4BXF - chains A and B of the 4 polymer chains in the assembly; structure by X-ray diffraction, 2.05 A resolution.

[Chain A (and B)]
Name: Bifunctional lysine-specific demethylase and histidyl-hydroxylase mina
Source organism: Homo sapiens
Notes: EC 1.14.11.-; fragment: catalytic domain, residues 26-465; chain B of this document is another copy of the same molecule, construct and numbering; everything in this record applies to it too
UniProtKB: Q8IUF8 (MINA_HUMAN); residues 26-465 here = UniProt positions 26-465
Chain sequence (442 residues; row label = number of the first residue in the row):
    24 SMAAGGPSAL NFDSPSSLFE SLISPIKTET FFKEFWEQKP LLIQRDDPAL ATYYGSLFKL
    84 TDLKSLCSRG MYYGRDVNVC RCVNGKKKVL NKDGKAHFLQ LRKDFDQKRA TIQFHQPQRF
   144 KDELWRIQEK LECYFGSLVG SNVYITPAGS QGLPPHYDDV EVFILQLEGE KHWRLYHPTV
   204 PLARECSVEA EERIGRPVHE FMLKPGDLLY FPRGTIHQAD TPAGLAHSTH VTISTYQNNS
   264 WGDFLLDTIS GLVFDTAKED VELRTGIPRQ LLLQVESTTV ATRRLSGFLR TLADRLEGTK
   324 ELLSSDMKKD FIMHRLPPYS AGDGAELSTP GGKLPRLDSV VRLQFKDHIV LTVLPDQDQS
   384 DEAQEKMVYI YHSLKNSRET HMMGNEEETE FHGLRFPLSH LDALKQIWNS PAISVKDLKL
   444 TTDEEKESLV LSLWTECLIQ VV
Unresolved in the structure: 24-29, 379-385, 409-412 (chain B: 24-30, 379-386, 407-411)
Differences from the reference sequence: expression tag (24-25); engineered mutation Cys-209 (Tyr in Q8IUF8)
Metal / ion sites: Mn2+: His-179, Asp-181, His-240 (together with 2-oxoglutaric acid)
Small-molecule neighbours: 2-oxoglutaric acid (AKG): Tyr-167, Gly-175, Leu-176, His-179, Asp-181, Ile-187, Lys-194, Trp-196, His-240, Ala-242, His-253, Thr-255
Reported in the primary citation:
  - binding site for 2-oxoglutaric acid: Lys-194, His-253, Thr-255
  - mutagenesis - Y209C (4-fold): increased catalytic activity with 60S ribosomal protein L27A
  - mutagenesis - D333A: abolished catalytic activity on native rpL27a
  - conformationally variable residues (side-chain flip): Asp-333
  - mutagenesis - M405A: decreased catalytic activity with 60S ribosomal protein L27A
  - mutagenesis - R313E: decreased catalytic activity
  - self-association interface (contacts with another copy of this molecule); pairs are residue here / residue on that copy: Trp-264/Ile-290 (hydrophobic contact), Trp-264/Pro-291 (hydrophobic contact), Trp-264/Arg-307 (cation-pi contact), Gln-297/Lys-331, Ser-300/Glu-324, Leu-308/Phe-267 (hydrophobic contact), Leu-308/Leu-268 (hydrophobic contact), Leu-308/Thr-271 (hydrophobic contact), Leu-312/Ile-272, Arg-313/Glu-320 (salt bridge), Arg-313/Asp-317 (salt bridge), Leu-308, Leu-312
  - contacts within the chain: Trp-264/Phe-267 (hydrophobic contact), Trp-264/Leu-268 (hydrophobic contact)

[Interface between chain A and chain B]
Pairs across the interface (157; chain A residue first):
  Glu-60(A) / Thr-288(B)
  Glu-60(A) / Gly-289(B)  hydrogen bond (side chain-backbone)
  Cys-156(A) / Gln-293(B)  hydrogen bond (backbone-side chain)
  Cys-156(A) / Leu-296(B)
  Tyr-157(A) / Arg-292(B)  hydrogen bond (backbone-side chain)
  Tyr-157(A) / Gln-293(B)
  Phe-158(A) / Arg-292(B)
  Phe-158(A) / Gln-293(B)  hydrogen bond (backbone-backbone)
  Gly-159(A) / Leu-295(B)
  Thr-202(A) / Lys-281(B)
  Val-203(A) / Lys-281(B)
  Pro-204(A) / Lys-281(B)
  Pro-204(A) / Val-284(B)  hydrophobic
  Pro-204(A) / Arg-287(B)  hydrogen bond (backbone-side chain)
  Leu-205(A) / Arg-287(B)  hydrogen bond (backbone-side chain)
  Leu-205(A) / Thr-288(B)
  Arg-207(A) / Val-276(B)
  Arg-207(A) / Phe-277(B)
  Arg-207(A) / Leu-286(B)  hydrogen bond (side chain-backbone)
  Arg-207(A) / Arg-287(B)
  Arg-236(A) / Arg-287(B)  hydrogen bond (side chain-backbone)
  Arg-236(A) / Thr-288(B)
  Arg-236(A) / Gly-289(B)
  Tyr-259(A) / Gly-289(B)
  Tyr-259(A) / Ile-290(B)  hydrogen bond (side chain-backbone)
  Tyr-259(A) / Pro-291(B)
  Tyr-259(A) / Arg-292(B)  hydrogen bond (side chain-backbone)
  Asn-262(A) / Gly-289(B)
  Asn-262(A) / Ile-290(B)  hydrogen bond (backbone-backbone)
  Ser-263(A) / Leu-286(B)  hydrogen bond (side chain-backbone)
  Ser-263(A) / Arg-287(B)
  Ser-263(A) / Thr-288(B)
  Ser-263(A) / Ile-290(B)
  Trp-264(A) / Leu-286(B)
  Trp-264(A) / Thr-288(B)  hydrogen bond (backbone-backbone)
  Trp-264(A) / Gly-289(B)  hydrogen bond (side chain-backbone)
  Trp-264(A) / Ile-290(B)
  Trp-264(A) / Pro-291(B)
  Trp-264(A) / Ala-304(B)  hydrophobic
  Trp-264(A) / Arg-307(B)
  Trp-264(A) / Phe-311(B)  hydrophobic
  Gly-265(A) / Val-276(B)
  Gly-265(A) / Leu-286(B)  hydrogen bond (backbone-backbone)
  Phe-267(A) / Ile-290(B)  hydrophobic
  Phe-267(A) / Leu-294(B)  hydrophobic
  Phe-267(A) / Leu-308(B)  hydrophobic
  Leu-268(A) / Leu-308(B)  hydrophobic
  Leu-268(A) / Phe-311(B)  hydrophobic
  Leu-268(A) / Leu-312(B)  hydrophobic
  Leu-269(A) / Ile-272(B)  hydrophobic
  Leu-269(A) / Ser-273(B)
  Leu-269(A) / Phe-277(B)  hydrophobic
  Thr-271(A) / Leu-308(B)
  Ile-272(A) / Leu-269(B)  hydrophobic
  Ile-272(A) / Ile-272(B)  hydrophobic
  Ile-272(A) / Leu-312(B)  hydrophobic
  Ser-273(A) / Leu-269(B)
  Val-276(A) / Arg-207(B)  hydrogen bond (backbone-side chain)
  Val-276(A) / Gly-265(B)
  Phe-277(A) / Arg-207(B)
  Phe-277(A) / Asp-266(B)
  Phe-277(A) / Leu-269(B)  hydrophobic
  Lys-281(A) / Pro-204(B)
  Glu-285(A) / Trp-264(B)
  Leu-286(A) / Arg-207(B)  hydrogen bond (backbone-side chain)
  Leu-286(A) / Ser-263(B)  hydrogen bond (backbone-side chain)
  Leu-286(A) / Trp-264(B)
  Leu-286(A) / Gly-265(B)  hydrogen bond (backbone-backbone)
  Arg-287(A) / Pro-204(B)  hydrogen bond (side chain-backbone)
  Arg-287(A) / Leu-205(B)  hydrogen bond (side chain-backbone)
  Arg-287(A) / Arg-207(B)
  Arg-287(A) / Arg-236(B)  hydrogen bond (backbone-side chain)
  Arg-287(A) / Ser-263(B)
  Thr-288(A) / Glu-60(B)
  Thr-288(A) / Leu-205(B)
  Thr-288(A) / Arg-236(B)
  Thr-288(A) / Ser-263(B)
  Thr-288(A) / Trp-264(B)  hydrogen bond (backbone-backbone)
  Gly-289(A) / Glu-60(B)  hydrogen bond (backbone-side chain)
  Gly-289(A) / Arg-236(B)
  Gly-289(A) / Tyr-259(B)
  Gly-289(A) / Asn-262(B)
  Gly-289(A) / Ser-263(B)
  Gly-289(A) / Trp-264(B)
  Ile-290(A) / Tyr-259(B)  hydrogen bond (backbone-side chain)
  Ile-290(A) / Asn-262(B)  hydrogen bond (backbone-backbone)
  Ile-290(A) / Ser-263(B)
  Ile-290(A) / Trp-264(B)
  Ile-290(A) / Phe-267(B)  hydrophobic
  Pro-291(A) / Tyr-259(B)  hydrogen bond (backbone-side chain)
  Pro-291(A) / Trp-264(B)
  Arg-292(A) / Tyr-157(B)  hydrogen bond (side chain-backbone)
  Arg-292(A) / Phe-158(B)
  Arg-292(A) / Tyr-259(B)  hydrogen bond (backbone-side chain)
  Gln-293(A) / Cys-156(B)  hydrogen bond (side chain-backbone)
  Gln-293(A) / Tyr-157(B)
  Gln-293(A) / Phe-158(B)  hydrogen bond (backbone-backbone)
  Gln-293(A) / Gly-159(B)
  Gln-293(A) / Asp-370(B)
  Leu-294(A) / Phe-267(B)  hydrophobic
  Leu-295(A) / Met-330(B)
  Leu-295(A) / Lys-331(B)
  Leu-295(A) / Val-373(B)
  Leu-296(A) / Cys-156(B)
  Leu-296(A) / Phe-334(B)  hydrophobic
  Leu-296(A) / Arg-338(B)
  Leu-296(A) / Asp-370(B)
  Leu-296(A) / Ile-372(B)
  Leu-296(A) / Val-373(B)  hydrophobic
  Leu-296(A) / Trp-431(B)
  Gln-297(A) / Lys-331(B)
  Gln-297(A) / Trp-431(B)
  Val-298(A) / Lys-428(B)
  Val-298(A) / Trp-431(B)  hydrophobic
  Ser-300(A) / Lys-323(B)
  Ser-300(A) / Glu-324(B)  hydrogen bond (side chain-backbone)
  Ala-304(A) / Trp-264(B)  hydrophobic
  Thr-305(A) / Leu-319(B)
  Thr-305(A) / Glu-320(B)
  Arg-307(A) / Trp-264(B)
  Leu-308(A) / Trp-264(B)  hydrophobic
  Leu-308(A) / Phe-267(B)  hydrophobic
  Leu-308(A) / Leu-268(B)  hydrophobic
  Leu-308(A) / Thr-271(B)
  Ser-309(A) / Ala-316(B)  hydrogen bond (side chain-backbone)
  Ser-309(A) / Leu-319(B)
  Ser-309(A) / Glu-320(B)
  Phe-311(A) / Trp-264(B)  hydrophobic
  Leu-312(A) / Ile-272(B)  hydrophobic
  Leu-312(A) / Leu-312(B)  hydrophobic
  Leu-312(A) / Ala-316(B)  hydrophobic
  Leu-312(A) / Leu-319(B)  hydrophobic
  Arg-313(A) / Ala-316(B)
  Arg-313(A) / Asp-317(B)  salt bridge
  Arg-313(A) / Glu-320(B)  salt bridge
  Ala-316(A) / Ser-309(B)  hydrogen bond (backbone-side chain)
  Ala-316(A) / Leu-312(B)
  Ala-316(A) / Arg-313(B)
  Asp-317(A) / Arg-313(B)  salt bridge
  Leu-319(A) / Thr-305(B)
  Leu-319(A) / Leu-308(B)  hydrophobic
  Leu-319(A) / Ser-309(B)
  Leu-319(A) / Leu-312(B)  hydrophobic
  Glu-320(A) / Ser-309(B)
  Glu-320(A) / Arg-313(B)  salt bridge
  Met-330(A) / Leu-295(B)
  Lys-331(A) / Leu-295(B)
  Lys-331(A) / Gln-297(B)
  Arg-338(A) / Leu-296(B)
  Asp-370(A) / Gln-293(B)
  Asp-370(A) / Leu-296(B)
  Ile-372(A) / Leu-296(B)
  Val-373(A) / Leu-295(B)
  Val-373(A) / Leu-296(B)  hydrophobic
  Leu-374(A) / Val-298(B)  hydrophobic
  Lys-428(A) / Glu-299(B)
  Trp-431(A) / Val-298(B)
Also at the interface, not in a pair above, chain A (68 interface residues in all): Phe-55, Asp-266, Val-284, Leu-315, Lys-323, Glu-324, Phe-334
Also at the interface, not in a pair above, chain B (68 interface residues in all): Phe-55, Glu-285, Ser-300, Leu-315, Ser-328, Leu-374
The authors on this interface:
  - hot spots on chain A (mutagenesis) - R313E: decreased binding to another copy of this molecule

[Overview]
The chain A/chain B interface involves 68 residues from each chain, with 34 hydrogen bonds and 4 salt bridges.
Polar contacts include Arg-313(A)/Asp-317(B), Arg-313(A)/Glu-320(B) and Glu-60(A)/Gly-289(B). The paper
reports a binding site for 2-oxoglutaric acid at Lys-194(A), His-253(A) and Thr-255(A); Y209C of chain A
increases catalytic activity with 60S ribosomal protein L27A; 4 substitutions were tested in all.
Chain A and chain B are both Bifunctional lysine-specific demethylase and histidyl-hydroxylase mina (Homo
sapiens); the structure, 60S ribosomal protein L27A histidine hydroxylase (MINA53 Y209C) in complex with
MN(II), 2-oxoglutarate (2OG) and 60S ..., was determined by X-ray diffraction (same publication as 4CCM, 4CCN,
4CCO and 4CUG).
